9EI9 - chains F and G of the 10 polymer chains in the assembly; structure by electron microscopy, 3.89 A resolution.

Chain F:
Protein: Hemagglutinin HA2
Source organism: Influenza A virus
UniProtKB: L0HR89 (L0HR89_9INFA); residues 1-176 here correspond to UniProt positions 346-521 (UniProt number = residue number + 345)
Sequence (222 residues; each row starts with the number of its first residue):
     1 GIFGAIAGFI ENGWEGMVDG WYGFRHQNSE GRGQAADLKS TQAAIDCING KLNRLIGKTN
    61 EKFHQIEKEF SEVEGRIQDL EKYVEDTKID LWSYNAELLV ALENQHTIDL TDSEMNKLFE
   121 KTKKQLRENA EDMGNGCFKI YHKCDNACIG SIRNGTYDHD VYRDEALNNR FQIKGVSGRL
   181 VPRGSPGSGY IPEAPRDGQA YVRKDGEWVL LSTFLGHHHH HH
Unresolved in the structure: 173-222
Disulfide bonds: Cys144-Cys148
Covalently attached groups: N-acetylglucosamine (NAG) linked to Asn154
Construct notes: conflict Cys47 (Gln392 in L0HR89); expression tag (177-222)

Chain G:
Protein: Hemagglutinin HA1
Source organism: Influenza A virus
UniProtKB: L0HR89 (L0HR89_9INFA); residues 1-329 here correspond to UniProt positions 17-345 (UniProt number = residue number + 16)
Sequence (334 residues; row label = number of the first residue in the row):
     1 QKLPGNDNST ATLCLGHHAV PNGTIVKTIC NDQIEVTNAT ELVQNSSIGE ICDSPHQILD
    61 GENCTLIDAL LGDPQCDGFQ NKKWDLFVER SKAYSNCYPY DVPDYASLRS LVASSGTLEF
   121 NNESFNWTGV TQNGTSSACI RRSNNSFFSR LNWLTQLNFK YPALNVTMPN NEQFDKLYIW
   181 GVHHPVTDKD QIFLYAQSSG RITVSTKRSQ QAVIPNIGYR PRIRNIPSRI SIYWTIVKPG
   241 DILLINSTGN LIAPRGYFKI RSGKSSIMRS DAPIGKCNSE CITPNGSIPN DKPFQNVNRI
   301 TYGACPRYVK QSTLKLATGM RNVPEKQTRR RRRR
Unresolved in the structure: 1-4, 330-334
Disulfide bonds: Cys52-Cys277, Cys64-Cys76, Cys97-Cys139, Cys281-Cys305
Covalently attached groups: N-acetylglucosamine (NAG) linked to Asn22, Asn38, Asn63, Asn126, Asn133, Asn246, Asn285; glycan linked to Asn165
Construct notes: conflict Cys30 (Thr46 in L0HR89); expression tag (330-334)

How chain F and chain G interact:
Pairs across the interface (7; chain F residue first):
  Glu72(F) with Arg208(G), salt bridge; Lys238(G), salt bridge
  Val73(F) with Ile236(G), hydrophobic
  Gly75(F) with Ser107(G)
  Arg76(F) with Ala106(G)
  Asp79(F) with Ser110(G), hydrogen bond
  Asp90(F) with Arg307(G), salt bridge

Overview:
6 residues of chain F and 7 residues of chain G are in contact, with 1 hydrogen bond and 3 salt bridges. Polar
pairs include Glu72(F)-Arg208(G), Glu72(F)-Lys238(G) and Asp90(F)-Arg307(G). Covalently linked
N-acetylglucosamine: at Asn154(F).
Here chain F is Hemagglutinin HA2 and chain G is Hemagglutinin HA1, both from Influenza A virus. Entry 9EI9
(Cryo-EM structure of 5E10 Fab in complex with H3 influenza Victoria 2011 HA trimer) was determined by
electron microscopy together with 9E69, 8TX3 and 8TXU from the same study.
